Entry 7WSS (X-ray diffraction, 2.19 A resolution); this record covers chain A.

[Chain A]
Protein: Microbial collagenase
Organism: Grimontia hollisae
Notes: EC 3.4.24.3
UniProt: F7IZI6 (F7IZI6_GRIHO); numbering as in UniProt (aligned over 88-646)
Chain sequence (559 residues; row label = number of the first residue in the row):
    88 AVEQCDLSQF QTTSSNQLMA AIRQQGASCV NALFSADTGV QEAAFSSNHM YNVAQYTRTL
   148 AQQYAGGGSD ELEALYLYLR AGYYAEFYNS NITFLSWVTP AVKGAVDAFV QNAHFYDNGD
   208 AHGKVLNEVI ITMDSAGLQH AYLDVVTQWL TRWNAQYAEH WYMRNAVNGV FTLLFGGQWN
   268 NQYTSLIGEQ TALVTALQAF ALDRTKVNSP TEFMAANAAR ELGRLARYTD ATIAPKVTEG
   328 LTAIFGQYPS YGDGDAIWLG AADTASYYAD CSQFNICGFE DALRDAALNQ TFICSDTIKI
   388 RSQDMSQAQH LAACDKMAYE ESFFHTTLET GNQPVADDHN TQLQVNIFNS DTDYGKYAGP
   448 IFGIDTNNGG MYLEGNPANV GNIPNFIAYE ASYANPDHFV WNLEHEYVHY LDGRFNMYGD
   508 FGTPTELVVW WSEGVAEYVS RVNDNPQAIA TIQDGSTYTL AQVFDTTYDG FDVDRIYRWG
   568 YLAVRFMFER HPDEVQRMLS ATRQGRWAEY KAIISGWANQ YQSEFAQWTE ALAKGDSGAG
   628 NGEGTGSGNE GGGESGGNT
Not modelled in the structure: 88-89, 623-646
Cystine bridges: Cys-92/Cys-116, Cys-358/Cys-364, Cys-381/Cys-401
Ion coordination: Ca2+ site 1: Glu-173, Asn-176, Ile-179; Ca2+ site 2: Asp-391, Asn-436, Glu-477; Ca2+ site 3: Glu-461, Gly-500, Met-504, Gly-506; Zn2+: His-492, His-496, Glu-520; Ca2+ site 4: Thr-538, Asp-541, Ser-543
What the authors report for this chain:
  - Zn2+ coordination: His-492, His-496, Glu-520
  - catalytic residues: Tyr-476, Glu-493, Tyr-555, Tyr-564
  - contacts within the chain: Glu-520/Tyr-555 (hydrogen bond)
  - mutagenesis - Y476A, Y555A: unchanged catalytic activity on FITC-collagen
  - mutagenesis - Y564A: decreased catalytic activity on FITC-collagen
  - mutagenesis - E493A: abolished catalytic activity on FITC-collagen
  - mutagenesis - Y476A, Y555A: decreased catalytic activity on FALGPA
  - mutagenesis - E493A, Y564A: abolished catalytic activity on FALGPA
  - mutagenesis - Y476A, Y555A: decreased catalytic activity on MOCAc-KPLGL(Dpa)-AR
  - mutagenesis - E493A, Y564A: abolished catalytic activity on MOCAc-KPLGL(Dpa)-AR

[In short]
Glu-173, Asn-176 and Ile-179 form the Ca2+ site 1. Asp-391, Asn-436 and Glu-477 form the Ca2+ site 2. The
paper reports catalytic residues Tyr-476, Glu-493 and Tyr-555 among others; Y476A and Y555A reduce catalytic
activity on FALGPA; 4 substitutions were tested in all.
Chain A is Microbial collagenase (Grimontia hollisae); the structure, Collagenase from Grimontia (Vibrio)
hollisae 1706B, was determined by X-ray diffraction (same publication as 7XEB).
